5E18 - chains C and F of the 9 polymer chains in the assembly; structure by X-ray diffraction, 3.30 A resolution.

[Chain C]
Name: DNA-directed RNA polymerase subunit beta
From: Thermus thermophilus (strain HB8 / ATCC 27634 / DSM 579)
Notes: EC 2.7.7.6
UniProt: Q8RQE9 (RPOB_THET8); numbering as in UniProt (aligned over 1-1119)
Chain sequence (1119 residues; row label = number of the first residue in the row):
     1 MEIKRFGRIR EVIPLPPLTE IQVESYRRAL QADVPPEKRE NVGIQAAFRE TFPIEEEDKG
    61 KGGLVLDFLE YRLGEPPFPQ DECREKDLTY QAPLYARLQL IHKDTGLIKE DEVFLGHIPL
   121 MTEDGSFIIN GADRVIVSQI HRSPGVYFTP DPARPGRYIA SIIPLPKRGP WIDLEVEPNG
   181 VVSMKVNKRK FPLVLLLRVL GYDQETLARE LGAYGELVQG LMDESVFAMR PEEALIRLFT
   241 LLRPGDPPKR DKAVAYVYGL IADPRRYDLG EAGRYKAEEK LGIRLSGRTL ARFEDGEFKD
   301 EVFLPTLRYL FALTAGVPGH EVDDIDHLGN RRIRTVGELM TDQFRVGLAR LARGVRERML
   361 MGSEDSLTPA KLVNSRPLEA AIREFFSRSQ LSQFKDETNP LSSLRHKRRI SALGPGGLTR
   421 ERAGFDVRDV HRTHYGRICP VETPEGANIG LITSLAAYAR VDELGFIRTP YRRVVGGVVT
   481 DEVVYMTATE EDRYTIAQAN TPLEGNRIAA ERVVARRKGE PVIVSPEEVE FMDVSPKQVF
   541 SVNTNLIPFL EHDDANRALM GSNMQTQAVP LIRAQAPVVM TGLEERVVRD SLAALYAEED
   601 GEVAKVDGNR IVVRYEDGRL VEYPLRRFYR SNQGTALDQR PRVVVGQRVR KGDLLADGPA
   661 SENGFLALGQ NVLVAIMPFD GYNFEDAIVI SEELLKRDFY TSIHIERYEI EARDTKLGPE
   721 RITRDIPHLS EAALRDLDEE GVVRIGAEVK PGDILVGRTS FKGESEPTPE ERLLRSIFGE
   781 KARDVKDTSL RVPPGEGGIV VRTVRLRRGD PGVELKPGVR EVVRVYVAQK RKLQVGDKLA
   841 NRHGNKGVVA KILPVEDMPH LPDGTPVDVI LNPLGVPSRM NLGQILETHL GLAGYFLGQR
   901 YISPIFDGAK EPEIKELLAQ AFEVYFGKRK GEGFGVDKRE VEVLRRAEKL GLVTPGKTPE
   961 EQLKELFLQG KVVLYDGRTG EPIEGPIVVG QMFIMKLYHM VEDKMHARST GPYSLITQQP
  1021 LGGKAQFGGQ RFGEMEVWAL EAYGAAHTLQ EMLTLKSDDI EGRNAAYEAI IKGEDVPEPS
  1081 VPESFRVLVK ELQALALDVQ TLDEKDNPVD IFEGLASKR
Unresolved in the structure: 57-62, 1119

[Chain F]
Name: RNA polymerase sigma factor SigA
From: Thermus thermophilus (strain HB8 / ATCC 27634 / DSM 579)
UniProt: Q5SKW1 (Q5SKW1_THET8); residue numbers follow UniProt; this construct covers 1-423
Chain sequence (443 residues; numbered -19 to 423; the number before each row is that of its first residue; numbers below 1 keep their minus sign (Met-19 is residue -19)):
   -19 MGSSHHHHHH SSGLVPRGSH MKKSKRKNAQ AQEAQETEVL VQEEAEELPE FPEGEPDPDL
    41 EDPDLTLEDD LLDLPEEGEG LDLEEEEEDL PIPKISTSDP VRQYLHEIGQ VPLLTLEEEV
   101 ELARKVEEGM EAIKKLSEIT GLDPDLIREV VRAKILGSAR VRHIPGLKET LDPKTVEEID
   161 QKLKSLPKEH KRYLHIAREG EAARQHLIEA NLRLVVSIAK KYTGRGLSFL DLIQEGNQGL
   221 IRAVEKFEYK RRFKFSTYAT WWIRQAINRA IADQARTIRI PVHMVETINK LSRTARQLQQ
   281 ELGREPTYEE IAEAMGPGWD AKRVEETLKI AQEPVSLETP IGDEKDSFYG DFIPDEHLPS
   341 PVDAATQSLL SEELEKALSK LSEREAMVLK LRKGLIDGRE HTLEEVGAFF GVTRERIRQI
   401 ENKALRKLKY HESRTRKLRD FLD
Unresolved in the structure: -19 to 77, 319-329
Construct notes: initiating methionine (-19); expression tag (-18 to 0)
Metal / ion sites: Mg2+: Ala292, Gly296, Trp299

[Interface between chain C and chain F]
Residue-residue contacts (68):
  Tyr95(C) with Gly283(F)
  Phe114(C) with Gln279(F); Gly283(F)
  His117(C) with Gly283(F)
  Arg243(C) with Arg82(F)
  Pro244(C) with Arg82(F), hydrogen bond (backbone-side chain)
  Asp246(C) with Arg82(F)
  Arg353(C) with Thr203(F), hydrogen bond
  Glu357(C) with Lys201(F)
  Met361(C) with Lys201(F)
  Ala370(C) with Gln280(F), hydrogen bond (backbone-side chain)
  Val373(C) with Gln280(F), hydrogen bond (backbone-side chain)
  Asn374(C) with Arg276(F)
  Ser375(C) with Gln279(F), hydrogen bond
  Arg376(C) with Arg276(F); Gln279(F); Glu285(F), salt bridge
  Glu379(C) with Gln279(F)
  His728(C) with Asp423(F)
  Pro769(C) with Gly374(F); Leu375(F)
  Glu770(C) with Leu350(F); Ser351(F), hydrogen bond; Leu354(F)
  Glu771(C) with Leu350(F)
  Arg772(C) with Lys373(F); Glu380(F), salt bridge
  Leu773(C) with Leu354(F), hydrophobic; Leu358(F), hydrophobic; Lys373(F); Leu375(F), hydrophobic
  Leu774(C) with Leu418(F), hydrophobic; Phe421(F)
  Arg775(C) with Leu422(F)
  Ser776(C) with Lys373(F); Leu405(F)
  Ile777(C) with Leu354(F), hydrophobic; Lys409(F)
  Phe778(C) with Glu412(F); Leu418(F); Arg419(F); Leu422(F), hydrophobic
  Arg808(C) with Glu305(F), salt bridge
  Glu814(C) with Thr287(F); Tyr288(F), hydrogen bond (side chain-backbone); Glu289(F)
  Leu815(C) with Tyr288(F), hydrogen bond (backbone-side chain)
  Pro817(C) with Tyr288(F); Lys309(F); Gln312(F)
  Gly818(C) with Glu305(F)
  Tyr1013(C) with Pro334(F); Asp335(F), hydrogen bond (backbone-backbone); Pro341(F)
  Leu1015(C) with Ile333(F), hydrophobic; Pro334(F); Asp335(F)
  Gln1018(C) with Asp335(F), hydrogen bond; Leu338(F)
  Leu1021(C) with Asp331(F)
  Ile1060(C) with Leu338(F), hydrophobic
  Asn1064(C) with Pro341(F)
  Tyr1067(C) with Pro341(F); Ala345(F), hydrophobic
  Glu1068(C) with Ser348(F), hydrogen bond
  Ile1071(C) with Ala345(F), hydrophobic
  Lys1072(C) with Ser348(F); Glu352(F), salt bridge
Other interface residues (no listed pair), chain C (50 interface residues in all): Gly245, Pro369, Lys816, Val819, Thr1010, Pro1012, Ser1014, Gln1026, Arg1063
Other interface residues (no listed pair), chain F (51 interface residues in all): Arg244, Gln277, Leu282, Arg284, Pro286, Phe332, Pro339, Ser340, Val342, Ala344, Leu349, Leu408

[Overview]
50 residues of chain C face 51 of chain F across their interface, with 11 hydrogen bonds and 4 salt bridges.
Polar pairs include Arg376(C)-Glu285(F), Arg772(C)-Glu380(F) and Arg808(C)-Glu305(F). Ala292(F), Gly296(F) and
Trp299(F) form the Mg2+ site.
Here chain C is DNA-directed RNA polymerase subunit beta and chain F is RNA polymerase sigma factor SigA, both
from Thermus thermophilus (strain HB8 / ATCC 27634 / DSM 579). Entry 5E18 (T. thermophilus transcription
initiation complex having a YYY discriminator sequence and a nontemplate-strand length corresponding to ...)
was determined by X-ray diffraction together with 5E17 from the same study.
